3A6Z - chains A and C; structure by X-ray diffraction, 2.15 A resolution.

== Chain A (and C) ==
Molecule: Lipase
Notes: EC 3.1.1.3; chain C of this document is another copy of the same molecule, construct and numbering; everything in this record applies to it too
Reference sequence: Q9RBY1 (Q9RBY1_9PSED); residue numbers follow UniProt; this construct covers 1-617
Amino-acid sequence (617 residues; row label = number of the first residue in the row):
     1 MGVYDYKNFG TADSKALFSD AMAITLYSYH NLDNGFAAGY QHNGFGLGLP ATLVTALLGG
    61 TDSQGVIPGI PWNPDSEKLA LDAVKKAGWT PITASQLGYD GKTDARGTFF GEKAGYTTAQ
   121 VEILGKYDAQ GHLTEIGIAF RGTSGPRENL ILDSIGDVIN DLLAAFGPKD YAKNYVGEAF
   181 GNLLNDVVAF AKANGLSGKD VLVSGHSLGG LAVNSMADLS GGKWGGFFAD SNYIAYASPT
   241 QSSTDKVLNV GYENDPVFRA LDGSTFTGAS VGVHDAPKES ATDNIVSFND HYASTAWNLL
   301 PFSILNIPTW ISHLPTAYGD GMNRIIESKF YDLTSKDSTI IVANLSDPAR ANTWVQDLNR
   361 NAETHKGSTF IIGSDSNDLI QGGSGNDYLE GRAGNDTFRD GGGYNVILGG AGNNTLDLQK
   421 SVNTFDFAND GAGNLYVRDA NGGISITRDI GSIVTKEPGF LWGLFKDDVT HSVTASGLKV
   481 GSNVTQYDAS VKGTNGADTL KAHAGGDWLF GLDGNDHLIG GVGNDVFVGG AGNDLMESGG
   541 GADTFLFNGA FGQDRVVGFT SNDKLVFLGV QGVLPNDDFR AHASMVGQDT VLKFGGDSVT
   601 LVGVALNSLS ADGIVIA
Unresolved in the structure: 1, 464-466 (chain C: 1)
Metal / ion sites: Ca2+ site 1: T118, Q120, S144, D153, D157; Ca2+ site 2: E253, D275, D283, N284; Ca2+ site 3: S374, S376, D378, G391, A393, D396; Ca2+ site 4: G383, G385, D387, D400, G402, N405; Ca2+ site 5: R392, G394, D396, G409, A411, N414; Ca2+ site 6: T494, G496, D498, G511, D513, D516; Ca2+ site 7: L512, G514, D516, G529, A531, D534; Ca2+ site 8: G521, G523, D525, S538, G540, D543; Ca2+ site 9: G530, G532, D534, F551, D554

== Chain A / chain C interface ==
Pairs across the interface - 31 pairs, chain A then chain C:
  G46(A) - I151(C)
  L47(A) - E148(C)
  P50(A) - L57(C)
  P50(A) - I67(C)  hydrophobic
  P50(A) - I151(C)
  L53(A) - L57(C)  hydrophobic
  V54(A) - L57(C)
  V54(A) - L58(C)  hydrophobic
  V54(A) - I67(C)  hydrophobic
  L57(A) - L53(C)  hydrophobic
  L57(A) - V54(C)  hydrophobic
  L57(A) - L57(C)  hydrophobic
  L58(A) - V54(C)  hydrophobic
  I67(A) - P50(C)  hydrophobic
  I67(A) - V54(C)  hydrophobic
  I151(A) - G46(C)
  I151(A) - W297(C)  hydrophobic
  L152(A) - A296(C)  hydrophobic
  I155(A) - A296(C)
  I155(A) - W297(C)  hydrophobic
  V158(A) - L300(C)  hydrophobic
  I159(A) - L299(C)  hydrophobic
  L162(A) - P301(C)
  A296(A) - L152(C)  hydrophobic
  A296(A) - I155(C)
  W297(A) - I151(C)  hydrophobic
  W297(A) - I155(C)  hydrophobic
  L299(A) - I159(C)  hydrophobic
  L300(A) - V158(C)  hydrophobic
  L300(A) - I159(C)  hydrophobic
  P301(A) - L162(C)
Also at the interface, not in a pair above, chain A (26 interface residues in all): L49, A51, V66, E148, N149, L305, I307
Also at the interface, not in a pair above, chain C (26 interface residues in all): L47, L49, A51, V66, N149, L305, I307

== In short ==
Chain A and chain C each contribute 26 residues to their interface. The Ca2+ site 1 is built by T118(A),
Q120(A), S144(A), D153(A) and D157(A). The Ca2+ site 2 is built by E253(A), D275(A), D283(A) and N284(A).
Chain A and chain C are both Lipase; the structure, Crystal structure of Pseudomonas sp. MIS38 lipase (PML) in
the open conformation following dialysis against Ca-free ..., was determined by X-ray diffraction, deposited
together with 3A70.
